PDB entry 6PK1 | X-ray diffraction, 2.10 A resolution | chains A and B

[Chain A (and B)]
Molecule: Serine--glyoxylate aminotransferase
Organism: Arabidopsis thaliana
Notes: EC 2.6.1.45, 2.6.1.44, 2.6.1.-, 2.6.1.51; chain B of this document is another copy of the same molecule, construct and numbering; everything in this record applies to it too
UniProtKB: Q56YA5 (SGAT_ARATH); residues 1-401 here = UniProt positions 1-401
Chain sequence (401 residues; row label = number of the first residue in the row):
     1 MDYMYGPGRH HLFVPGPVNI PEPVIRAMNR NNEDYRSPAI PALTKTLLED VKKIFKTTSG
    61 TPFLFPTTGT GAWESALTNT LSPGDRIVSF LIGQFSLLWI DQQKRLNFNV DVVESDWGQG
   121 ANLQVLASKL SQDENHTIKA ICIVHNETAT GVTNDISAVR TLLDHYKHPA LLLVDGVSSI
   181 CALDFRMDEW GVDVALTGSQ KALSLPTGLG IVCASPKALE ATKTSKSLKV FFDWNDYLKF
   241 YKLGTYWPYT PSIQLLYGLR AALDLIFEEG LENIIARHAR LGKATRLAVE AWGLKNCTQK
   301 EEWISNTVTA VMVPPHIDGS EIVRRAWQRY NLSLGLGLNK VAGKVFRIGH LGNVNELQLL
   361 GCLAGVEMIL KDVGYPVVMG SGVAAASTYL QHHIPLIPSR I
Not modelled in the structure: 1-2
Small-molecule neighbours:
  - 3-hydroxypyruvic acid (3PY): Pro-15, Gly-16, Tyr-35, Arg-36, Phe-95, Thr-148, Lys-201, Thr-250, Leu-338, Arg-347
  - pyridoxal phosphate (PLP): Thr-68, Gly-69, Thr-70, Trp-73, Phe-95, Val-144, Asn-146, Thr-148, Asp-175, Val-177, Ser-178, Gln-200, Lys-201, Tyr-249, Thr-250
Curated features (UniProtKB/Swiss-Prot):
  - motif: Ser-399 to Ile-401 (Microbody targeting signal)
  - binding site (pyridoxal 5'-phosphate): Thr-68 to Thr-70, Thr-148, Gln-200, Lys-201
  - binding site (3-hydroxypyruvate): Lys-201, Arg-347
  - modified residue: Met-1 (N-acetylmethionine), Lys-201 (N6-(pyridoxal phosphate)lysine), Ser-204 (Phosphoserine)
  - mutagenesis: Pro-251 (P251L: Abolishes aminotransferase activity)
From the paper describing this entry:
  - contacts within the chain: Met-4/Trp-327, Pro-15/Lys-201 (backbone contact), Trp-247/Pro-251
  - binding site for pyridoxal phosphate: Thr-68, Gly-69, Thr-70, Trp-73, Phe-95, Thr-148, Asp-175, Val-177, Gln-200, Lys-201, Thr-250
  - catalytic residues: Lys-201
  - binding site for 3-hydroxypyruvic acid: Pro-15, Gly-16, Tyr-35, Arg-36, Thr-148, Thr-250, Arg-347
  - specificity-determining residues: Tyr-35, Arg-36 (proposed by the authors, not directly observed)
  - mutagenesis - P251L: abolished catalytic activity (citing earlier work)
  - self-association interface (contacts with another copy of this molecule); pairs are residue here / residue on that copy: Pro-251/Thr-207, Arg-400/Met-4, Arg-400/Trp-327, Arg-400/Asn-331 (hydrogen bond), Thr-250, His-392, Ser-399, Ser-399
  - mutagenesis - P251L: decreased growth in response to normal atmospheric conditions (citing earlier work)

[Chain A / chain B interface]
Pairs across the interface - 103 pairs, chain A then chain B:
  Met-4(A) / Ser-399(B)
  Met-4(A) / Arg-400(B)  hydrogen bond (backbone-side chain)
  Tyr-5(A) / Pro-21(B)
  Tyr-5(A) / Pro-23(B)  hydrophobic
  Tyr-5(A) / Leu-265(B)
  Tyr-5(A) / Glu-268(B)
  Tyr-5(A) / Asn-353(B)  hydrogen bond
  Tyr-5(A) / Ile-397(B)
  Tyr-5(A) / Ser-399(B)  hydrogen bond (backbone-side chain)
  Gly-6(A) / Arg-400(B)
  Pro-7(A) / Glu-269(B)
  Pro-7(A) / Arg-277(B)
  Pro-7(A) / Asn-353(B)
  Pro-7(A) / Asn-355(B)  hydrogen bond (backbone-side chain)
  Gly-8(A) / Asn-353(B)  hydrogen bond (backbone-side chain)
  Gly-8(A) / Val-354(B)
  Gly-8(A) / Asn-355(B)
  Gly-8(A) / Gln-358(B)
  Arg-9(A) / Arg-9(B)
  Arg-9(A) / Asn-355(B)  hydrogen bond (backbone-side chain)
  Arg-9(A) / Gln-358(B)  hydrogen bond (backbone-side chain)
  His-11(A) / Asn-355(B)  hydrogen bond
  His-11(A) / Leu-357(B)
  His-11(A) / Gln-358(B)
  Pro-21(A) / Arg-9(B)
  Glu-22(A) / Arg-9(B)
  Asn-29(A) / Asn-29(B)  hydrogen bond
  Leu-265(A) / Tyr-5(B)  hydrophobic
  Glu-268(A) / Tyr-5(B)
  Glu-269(A) / Tyr-5(B)
  Glu-269(A) / Pro-7(B)
  Arg-277(A) / Pro-7(B)
  Trp-327(A) / Ile-397(B)
  Trp-327(A) / Arg-400(B)  hydrogen bond (backbone-side chain)
  Gln-328(A) / Leu-396(B)
  Gln-328(A) / Ile-397(B)  hydrogen bond (backbone-backbone)
  Gln-328(A) / Arg-400(B)
  Arg-329(A) / Gln-391(B)  hydrogen bond (side chain-backbone)
  Arg-329(A) / His-392(B)
  Arg-329(A) / Ile-394(B)  hydrogen bond (side chain-backbone)
  Arg-329(A) / Leu-396(B)
  Tyr-330(A) / Leu-357(B)
  Tyr-330(A) / Ile-394(B)  hydrophobic
  Asn-331(A) / Asn-355(B)
  Asn-331(A) / Ile-397(B)
  Asn-331(A) / Arg-400(B)  hydrogen bond
  Asn-353(A) / Tyr-5(B)  hydrogen bond
  Asn-353(A) / Gly-8(B)  hydrogen bond (side chain-backbone)
  Val-354(A) / Gly-8(B)
  Asn-355(A) / Pro-7(B)  hydrogen bond (side chain-backbone)
  Asn-355(A) / Gly-8(B)
  Asn-355(A) / Arg-9(B)  hydrogen bond (side chain-backbone)
  Asn-355(A) / His-11(B)  hydrogen bond
  Asn-355(A) / Asn-331(B)
  Leu-357(A) / His-11(B)
  Leu-357(A) / Tyr-330(B)
  Leu-357(A) / Gly-361(B)
  Leu-357(A) / Gly-365(B)
  Leu-357(A) / Met-368(B)  hydrophobic
  Gln-358(A) / Gly-8(B)
  Gln-358(A) / Arg-9(B)  hydrogen bond (side chain-backbone)
  Gln-358(A) / His-11(B)
  Leu-360(A) / Ala-364(B)  hydrophobic
  Leu-360(A) / Met-368(B)  hydrophobic
  Gly-361(A) / Leu-357(B)
  Gly-361(A) / Gly-361(B)
  Gly-365(A) / Leu-357(B)
  Met-368(A) / Leu-357(B)  hydrophobic
  Met-368(A) / Leu-360(B)  hydrophobic
  Met-368(A) / Ser-387(B)
  Met-368(A) / Gln-391(B)
  Lys-371(A) / Gln-391(B)
  Asp-372(A) / Gln-391(B)  hydrogen bond
  Met-379(A) / Ala-384(B)
  Met-379(A) / Ser-387(B)
  Met-379(A) / Thr-388(B)
  Ala-384(A) / Met-379(B)
  Ala-384(A) / Gly-380(B)
  Ser-387(A) / Met-368(B)
  Ser-387(A) / Met-379(B)
  Thr-388(A) / Met-379(B)
  Gln-391(A) / Arg-329(B)  hydrogen bond (backbone-side chain)
  Gln-391(A) / Met-368(B)
  Gln-391(A) / Lys-371(B)
  Gln-391(A) / Asp-372(B)  hydrogen bond
  His-392(A) / Arg-329(B)
  His-393(A) / Arg-329(B)
  Ile-394(A) / Arg-329(B)  hydrogen bond (backbone-side chain)
  Ile-394(A) / Tyr-330(B)  hydrophobic
  Pro-395(A) / Arg-329(B)
  Leu-396(A) / Gln-328(B)
  Leu-396(A) / Arg-329(B)
  Ile-397(A) / Tyr-5(B)
  Ile-397(A) / Trp-327(B)
  Ile-397(A) / Gln-328(B)  hydrogen bond (backbone-backbone)
  Ile-397(A) / Asn-331(B)
  Ser-399(A) / Met-4(B)  hydrogen bond (side chain-backbone)
  Ser-399(A) / Tyr-5(B)  hydrogen bond (side chain-backbone)
  Arg-400(A) / Met-4(B)  hydrogen bond (side chain-backbone)
  Arg-400(A) / Gly-6(B)
  Arg-400(A) / Trp-327(B)  hydrogen bond (side chain-backbone)
  Arg-400(A) / Gln-328(B)
  Arg-400(A) / Asn-331(B)  hydrogen bond
Also at the interface, not in a pair above, chain A (51 interface residues in all): Ile-20, Pro-23, Leu-332, Ala-364, Gly-380, Val-383, Leu-390, Ile-401
Also at the interface, not in a pair above, chain B (53 interface residues in all): His-10, Glu-22, Arg-325, Leu-332, Cys-362, Val-383, Leu-390, His-393, Pro-395, Ile-401

[Overview]
Chain A and chain B form an interface of 51 and 53 residues respectively; the contacts include 30 hydrogen
bonds. Polar contacts include Met-4(A)/Arg-400(B), Tyr-5(A)/Asn-353(B) and Tyr-5(A)/Ser-399(B). Chain A binds
pyridoxal phosphate and 3-hydroxypyruvic acid. The paper reports the catalytic residue Lys-201(A); P251L of
chain A abolishes catalytic activity.
Both chains are Serine--glyoxylate aminotransferase (Arabidopsis thaliana). Entry 6PK1 (Alanine-glyoxylate
aminotransferase 1 (AGT1) from Arabidopsis thaliana in presence of serine) was determined by X-ray
diffraction, deposited together with 6PK3.
